Entry 9D3N (electron microscopy, 3.00 A resolution); this record covers chains A and B of the 10 polymer chains in the assembly.

# Chain A
Molecule: Histone H3.2
Source organism: Homo sapiens
UniProt: Q71DI3 (H32_HUMAN); residues 44-133 here correspond to UniProt positions 45-134 (UniProt number = residue number + 1)
Amino-acid sequence (90 residues; row label = number of the first residue in the row):
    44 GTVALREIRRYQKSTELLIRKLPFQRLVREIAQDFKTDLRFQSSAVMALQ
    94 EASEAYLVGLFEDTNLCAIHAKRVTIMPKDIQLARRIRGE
Swiss-Prot annotation at these positions:
  - modified residue: Lys-56 (N6,N6,N6-trimethyllysine), Ser-57 (Phosphoserine), Lys-64 (N6-(2-hydroxyisobutyryl)lysine), Lys-79 (N6,N6,N6-trimethyllysine), Thr-80 (Phosphothreonine), Ser-86 (Phosphoserine), Thr-107 (Phosphothreonine), Lys-115 (N6-acetyllysine), Lys-122 (N6-(2-hydroxyisobutyryl)lysine)
  - lipidation: Cys-110 (S-palmitoyl cysteine)

# Chain B
Molecule: Histone H4
Source organism: Homo sapiens
UniProt: P62805 (H4_HUMAN); residues 24-102 here correspond to UniProt positions 25-103 (UniProt number = residue number + 1)
Amino-acid sequence (79 residues; each row starts with the number of its first residue):
    24 DNIQGITKPAIRRLARRGGVKRISGLIYEETRGVLKVFLENVIRDAVTYT
    74 EHAKRKTVTAMDVVYALKRQGRTLYGFGG
Swiss-Prot annotation at these positions:
  - modified residue: Lys-31 (N6-(2-hydroxyisobutyryl)lysine), Lys-44 (N6-(2-hydroxyisobutyryl)lysine), Ser-47 (Phosphoserine), Tyr-51 (Phosphotyrosine), Lys-59 (N6-(2-hydroxyisobutyryl)lysine), Lys-77 (N6-(2-hydroxyisobutyryl)lysine), Lys-79 (N6-(2-hydroxyisobutyryl)lysine), Thr-80 (Phosphothreonine), Tyr-88 (Phosphotyrosine), Lys-91 (N6-(2-hydroxyisobutyryl)lysine)
  - cross-link (Glycyl lysine isopeptide (Lys-Gly)): Lys-31 (interchain with G-Cter in SUMO2), Lys-59 (interchain with G-Cter in SUMO2), Lys-79 (interchain with G-Cter in SUMO2), Lys-91 (interchain with G-Cter in SUMO2)

# Chain A / chain B interface
Residue-residue contacts (101; chain A residue first):
  Ala-47(A) / Arg-39(B)
  Ala-47(A) / Lys-44(B)
  Glu-50(A) / Arg-39(B)
  Ile-51(A) / Arg-39(B)
  Ile-51(A) / Gly-42(B)
  Ile-51(A) / Val-43(B)
  Ile-51(A) / Lys-44(B)
  Tyr-54(A) / Arg-36(B)
  Tyr-54(A) / Arg-40(B)  hydrogen bond (backbone-side chain)
  Gln-55(A) / Arg-40(B)  hydrogen bond (side chain-backbone)
  Gln-55(A) / Gly-41(B)
  Ser-57(A) / Arg-40(B)  hydrogen bond (backbone-side chain)
  Thr-58(A) / Arg-40(B)
  Glu-59(A) / Arg-40(B)  salt bridge
  Leu-61(A) / Ala-33(B)
  Leu-61(A) / Arg-36(B)  hydrogen bond (backbone-side chain)
  Leu-61(A) / Leu-37(B)  hydrophobic
  Leu-61(A) / Arg-40(B)
  Ile-62(A) / Ile-29(B)  hydrophobic
  Ile-62(A) / Leu-37(B)  hydrophobic
  Pro-66(A) / Asn-25(B)
  Pro-66(A) / Gly-28(B)
  Arg-69(A) / Asn-25(B)
  Leu-70(A) / Asn-25(B)
  Leu-70(A) / Ile-26(B)  hydrophobic
  Leu-70(A) / Ile-29(B)  hydrophobic
  Leu-70(A) / Leu-58(B)  hydrophobic
  Leu-70(A) / Leu-62(B)  hydrophobic
  Val-71(A) / Leu-62(B)  hydrophobic
  Glu-73(A) / Asp-24(B)
  Glu-73(A) / Asn-25(B)  hydrogen bond (side chain-backbone)
  Ile-74(A) / Leu-62(B)  hydrophobic
  Ile-74(A) / Glu-63(B)
  Ile-74(A) / Ile-66(B)  hydrophobic
  Ala-75(A) / Ile-66(B)  hydrophobic
  Phe-78(A) / Glu-63(B)
  Phe-78(A) / Ile-66(B)  hydrophobic
  Phe-78(A) / Arg-67(B)
  Phe-78(A) / Val-70(B)  hydrophobic
  Lys-79(A) / Val-70(B)
  Lys-79(A) / Glu-74(B)  salt bridge
  Leu-82(A) / Val-70(B)  hydrophobic
  Leu-82(A) / Lys-79(B)
  Leu-82(A) / Val-81(B)  hydrophobic
  Arg-83(A) / Lys-79(B)  hydrogen bond (backbone-backbone)
  Arg-83(A) / Thr-80(B)
  Arg-83(A) / Val-81(B)  hydrogen bond (backbone-backbone)
  Phe-84(A) / Val-81(B)  hydrophobic
  Gln-85(A) / Val-81(B)  hydrogen bond (backbone-backbone)
  Gln-85(A) / Thr-82(B)
  Ser-87(A) / Ala-83(B)
  Ser-87(A) / Phe-100(B)
  Ala-88(A) / Val-81(B)
  Ala-88(A) / Thr-82(B)
  Ala-88(A) / Ala-83(B)
  Ala-88(A) / Val-86(B)
  Met-90(A) / Phe-100(B)
  Ala-91(A) / Val-86(B)  hydrophobic
  Ala-91(A) / Leu-97(B)
  Ala-91(A) / Phe-100(B)  hydrophobic
  Leu-92(A) / Val-65(B)  hydrophobic
  Leu-92(A) / Ile-66(B)  hydrophobic
  Leu-92(A) / Val-86(B)  hydrophobic
  Glu-94(A) / Phe-100(B)
  Ala-95(A) / Phe-61(B)
  Ala-95(A) / Leu-90(B)  hydrophobic
  Ser-96(A) / Leu-58(B)
  Ser-96(A) / Phe-61(B)
  Ser-96(A) / Leu-62(B)
  Glu-97(A) / Leu-37(B)
  Tyr-99(A) / Val-57(B)
  Tyr-99(A) / Phe-61(B)  hydrophobic
  Tyr-99(A) / Arg-95(B)
  Leu-100(A) / Leu-37(B)  hydrophobic
  Leu-100(A) / Thr-54(B)
  Val-101(A) / Leu-37(B)  hydrophobic
  Leu-103(A) / Val-57(B)  hydrophobic
  Phe-104(A) / Ile-34(B)  hydrophobic
  Phe-104(A) / Ala-38(B)
  Phe-104(A) / Val-43(B)
  Phe-104(A) / Thr-54(B)
  Glu-105(A) / Gly-41(B)
  Asn-108(A) / Gly-42(B)
  Val-117(A) / Arg-45(B)  hydrogen bond (backbone-backbone)
  Thr-118(A) / Arg-45(B)  hydrogen bond
  Thr-118(A) / Ile-46(B)
  Thr-118(A) / Ser-47(B)
  Ile-119(A) / Val-43(B)  hydrophobic
  Ile-119(A) / Arg-45(B)  hydrogen bond (backbone-backbone)
  Ile-119(A) / Ser-47(B)  hydrogen bond (backbone-backbone)
  Ile-119(A) / Ile-50(B)
  Met-120(A) / Ser-47(B)
  Met-120(A) / Ile-50(B)
  Pro-121(A) / Leu-49(B)  hydrophobic
  Pro-121(A) / Glu-53(B)
  Ile-124(A) / Ile-50(B)  hydrophobic
  Ile-124(A) / Glu-53(B)
  Gln-125(A) / Glu-53(B)
  Arg-128(A) / Val-57(B)
  Arg-128(A) / Val-60(B)
  Arg-131(A) / Arg-95(B)
Interface residues without a listed pair, chain A (52 interface residues in all): Leu-48, Arg-63, Phe-67, Glu-133
Interface residues without a listed pair, chain B (46 interface residues in all): Lys-59, Thr-73

# Overview
The interface between chain A and chain B involves 52 residues on one side and 46 on the other, with 12
hydrogen bonds and 2 salt bridges. Among the polar pairs are Glu-59(A)/Arg-40(B), Lys-79(A)/Glu-74(B) and
Tyr-54(A)/Arg-40(B).
Chain A is Histone H3.2 and chain B is Histone H4, both from Homo sapiens; the structure, 167-bp 5S rDNA
nucleosome cross-linked with glutaraldehyde, was determined by electron microscopy, deposited together with
9D3K, 9D3L, 9D3O, 9D3Q, 9D3R, 9D3S and 9D3T.
